5CL6 - chains A and B of the 3 polymer chains in the assembly; structure by X-ray diffraction, 1.54 A resolution.

Chain A:
Name: AlkD
Source organism: Bacillus cereus
Notes: EC 3.2.2.-
Reference sequence: R8GWR7 (R8GWR7_BACCE); numbering as in UniProt (aligned over 1-237)
Amino-acid sequence (241 residues; row label = number of the first residue in the row; numbers below 1 keep their minus sign (Gly-3 is residue -3)):
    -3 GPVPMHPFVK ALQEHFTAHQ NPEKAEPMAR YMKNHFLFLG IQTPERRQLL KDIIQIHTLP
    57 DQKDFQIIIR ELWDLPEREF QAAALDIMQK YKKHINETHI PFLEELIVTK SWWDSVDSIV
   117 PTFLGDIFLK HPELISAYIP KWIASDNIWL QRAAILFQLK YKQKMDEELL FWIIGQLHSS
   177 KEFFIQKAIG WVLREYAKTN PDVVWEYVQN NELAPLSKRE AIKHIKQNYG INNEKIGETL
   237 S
Not modelled in the structure: -3 to -2, 230-237
Construct notes: expression tag (-3 to 0)
Reported in the primary citation:
  - catalytic residues: Trp109, Trp187 (from molecular simulation)

Chain B:
Molecule: 12-nt DNA strand
Sequence (13 nucleotides; each row starts with the number of its first residue):
     1 CCCGAX
     6 XAGTCCG
Modified residues: DZM (3-deaza-3-methyladenine) at position 6
Ligand contacts: 3-deaza-3-methyladenine (54K; 7-methyl-3H-imidazo[4,5-c]pyridin-4-amine): DA5, DZM_6, ORP_6, DA7

Interface between chain A and chain B:
Pairs across the interface - 27 pairs, chain A then chain B:
  Tyr27(A) with DZM_6(B), base contact; DA7(B), hydrogen bond to the base; DG8(B), sugar contact
  Lys29(A) with DG8(B), salt bridge to the phosphate; DT9(B), phosphate contact
  Trp109(A) with DZM_6(B), base contact; ORP_6(B), base contact; DA7(B), hydrogen bond to the phosphate
  Asp113(A) with DZM_6(B), phosphate contact; ORP_6(B), base contact
  Arg148(A) with DZM_6(B), hydrogen bond to the phosphate; ORP_6(B), base contact; DA7(B), salt bridge to the phosphate
  Phe179(A) with DA7(B), sugar contact
  Phe180(A) with DA7(B), phosphate contact
  Lys183(A) with DZM_6(B), phosphate contact; ORP_6(B), base contact; DA7(B), salt bridge to the phosphate
  Trp187(A) with DA5(B), phosphate contact; DZM_6(B), sugar contact; ORP_6(B), base contact
  Arg190(A) with DA5(B), salt bridge to the phosphate; DZM_6(B), salt bridge to the phosphate; ORP_6(B), base contact
  Lys194(A) with DG4(B), phosphate contact; DA5(B), salt bridge to the phosphate
  His220(A) with DA5(B), salt bridge to the phosphate
Other interface residues (no listed pair), chain A (15 interface residues in all): Trp108, Glu191, Glu216

Overview:
Chain A and chain B form an interface of 15 and 7 residues respectively, with 3 hydrogen bonds and 7 salt
bridges. Polar contacts include Tyr27(A)-DA7(B), Trp109(A)-DA7(B) and Arg148(A)-DZM_6(B). Bound to chain B:
3-deaza-3-methyladenine. The paper reports catalytic residues Trp109(A) and Trp187(A).
Chain A is AlkD (Bacillus cereus) and chain B is a 12-nt DNA strand; the structure, Alkylpurine DNA
glycosylase AlkD bound to DNA containing a 3-methyladenine analog or DNA containing an abasic ..., was
determined by X-ray diffraction, deposited together with 5CL3, 5CL4, 5CL5, 5CL7, 5CL8, 5CL9 and 5 further
entries.
